6XCP - chains C and E of the 4 polymer chains in the assembly; structure by X-ray diffraction, 3.30 A resolution.

Chain C:
Name: Hybrid insulin peptide, MHC class II HLA-DQ8-beta chain fusion
From: Homo sapiens
UniProt: O19707 (O19707_HUMAN); residues 28-219 here correspond to UniProt positions 1-192 (UniProt number = residue number - 27)
Chain sequence (230 residues; numbered -2 to 227; the number before each row is that of its first residue; numbers below 1 keep their minus sign (Gly-2 is residue -2)):
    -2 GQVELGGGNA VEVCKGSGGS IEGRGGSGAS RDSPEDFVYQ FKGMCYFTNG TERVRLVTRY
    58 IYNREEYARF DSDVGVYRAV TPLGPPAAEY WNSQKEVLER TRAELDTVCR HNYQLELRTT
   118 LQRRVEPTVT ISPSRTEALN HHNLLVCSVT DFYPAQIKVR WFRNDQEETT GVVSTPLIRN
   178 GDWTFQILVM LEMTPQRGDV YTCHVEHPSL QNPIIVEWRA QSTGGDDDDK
Unresolved in the structure: 15-29, 133-139, 220-227
Differences from the reference sequence: linker (13-27); expression tag (220-227)
Cystine bridges: Cys42-Cys106, Cys144-Cys200
Covalent attachments: N-acetylglucosamine (NAG) linked to Asn46

Chain E:
Name: T-CELL-RECEPTOR, A2.13-beta chain
From: Homo sapiens
Chain sequence (240 residues; numbered 2 to 254; 13 numbers in that range are skipped by the numbering (no residue carries them; nothing is unmodelled there); the number before each row is that of its first residue):
     2 MGVTQTPRYL IKTRGQQVTL SCSPISGH
    37 RSVSWYQQTP GQGLQFLFEY FS
    63 ETQRNKGNFP
    74 GRFSGRQF
    83 SNSRSEMNVS TLELGDSALY LCASSLERET QYFGPGTRLL VLEDLKNVFP PEVAVFEPSE
   143 AEISHTQKAT LVCLATGFFP DHVELSWWVN GKEVHSGVCT DPQPLKEQPA LNDSRYALSS
   203 RLRVSATFWQ NPRNHFRCQV QFYGLSENDE WTQDRAKPVT QIVSAEAWGR AD
Unresolved in the structure: 2
Cystine bridges: Cys23-Cys104, Cys155-Cys220

How chain C and chain E interact:
Residue-residue contacts - 17 pairs, chain C then chain E:
  Gly5(C) - Arg110(E)
  Asn6(C) - Glu109(E)
  Asn6(C) - Arg110(E)
  Val8(C) - Arg37(E)
  Val8(C) - Phe57(E)  hydrophobic
  Val8(C) - Glu109(E)
  Glu9(C) - Arg37(E)
  Cys11(C) - Arg37(E)  hydrogen bond (backbone-side chain)
  Ser14(C) - Ser58(E)
  Ser14(C) - Glu63(E)
  Gln91(C) - Leu108(E)
  Glu93(C) - Leu108(E)
  Glu93(C) - Glu111(E)
  Glu93(C) - Tyr114(E)  hydrogen bond
  Val94(C) - Leu108(E)  hydrophobic
  Arg97(C) - Arg110(E)
  Arg97(C) - Glu111(E)  salt bridge
Interface residues without a listed pair, chain C (12 interface residues in all): Lys12, Gly13
Interface residues without a listed pair, chain E (11 interface residues in all): Ser83, Thr112
The authors on this interface:
  - pairs named by the authors: Arg110(E)-Gly5(C)

Overview:
The interface between chain C and chain E involves 12 residues on one side and 11 on the other; the contacts
include 2 hydrogen bonds and 1 salt bridge. Among the polar pairs are Arg97(C)-Glu111(E), Cys11(C)-Arg37(E)
and Glu93(C)-Tyr114(E). The paper describes a contact between Arg110(E) and Gly5(C).
Here chain C is Hybrid insulin peptide, MHC class II HLA-DQ8-beta chain fusion and chain E is T-CELL-RECEPTOR,
A2.13-beta chain, both from Homo sapiens. Entry 6XCP (Immune receptor complex) was determined by X-ray
diffraction, deposited together with 6XC9 and 6XCO.
